PDB entry 3AOP | X-ray diffraction, 2.10 A resolution | chain A

== Chain A ==
Name: Sulfite reductase hemoprotein
Organism: Escherichia coli
Notes: EC 1.8.1.2
UniProtKB: P17846 (CYSI_ECOLI); residues 74-570 here correspond to UniProt positions 73-569 (UniProt number = residue number - 1)
Amino-acid sequence (497 residues; row label = number of the first residue in the row):
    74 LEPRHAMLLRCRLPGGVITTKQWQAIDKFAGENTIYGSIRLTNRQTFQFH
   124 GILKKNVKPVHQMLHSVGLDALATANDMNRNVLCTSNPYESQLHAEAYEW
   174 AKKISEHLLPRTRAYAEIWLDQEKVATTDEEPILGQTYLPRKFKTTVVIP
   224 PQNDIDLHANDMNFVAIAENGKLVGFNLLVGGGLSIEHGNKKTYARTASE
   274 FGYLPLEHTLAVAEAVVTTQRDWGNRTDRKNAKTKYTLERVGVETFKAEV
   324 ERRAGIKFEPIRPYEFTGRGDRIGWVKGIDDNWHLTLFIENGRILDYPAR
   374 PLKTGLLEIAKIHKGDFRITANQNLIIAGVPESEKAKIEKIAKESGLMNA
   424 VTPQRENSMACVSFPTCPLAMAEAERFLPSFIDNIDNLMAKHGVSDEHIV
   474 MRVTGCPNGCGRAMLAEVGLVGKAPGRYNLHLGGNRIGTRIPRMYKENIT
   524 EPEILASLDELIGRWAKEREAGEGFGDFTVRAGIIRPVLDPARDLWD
Not modelled in the structure: 74-81, 127-131, 146-148, 184-211
Ion coordination: K+: Ile362, Asn395, Asn397; 4Fe-4S cluster Fe: Cys434, Cys440, Cys479, Cys483
Small-molecule neighbours:
  - 4Fe-4S cluster (SF4): Cys434, Val435, Ser436, Cys440, Leu442, Ala443, Thr477, Gly478, Cys479, Asn481, Gly482, Cys483
  - siroheme (SRM): Arg83, Arg113, Thr115, Asn116, Arg117, Thr119, Gln121, His123, Arg153, Arg214, Lys215, Lys217, Ala232, Gly256, Leu257, Ser258, Lys306, Gln396, Ala433, Cys434, Val435, Thr439, Cys440, Pro441, Leu442, Asn481, Gly482, Cys483, Arg485

== Overview ==
Bound to chain A: 4Fe-4S cluster and siroheme. Ile362, Asn395 and Asn397 form the K+ site. Cys434, Cys440,
Cys479 and Cys483 coordinate a 4Fe-4S cluster Fe ion.
Chain A is Sulfite reductase hemoprotein (Escherichia coli); the structure, Sulfite reductase hemoprotein
photoreduced with proflavine edta, siroheme feii,[4fe-4S] +1, phosphate bound, was determined by X-ray
diffraction, deposited together with 2AOP, 4AOP and 5AOP.
